7WBW - chains T and c of the 26 polymer chains in the assembly; structure by electron microscopy, 7.10 A resolution (low resolution: residue-level contacts below are approximate; hydrogen-bond / salt-bridge calls are withheld).

Chain T:
Molecule: 198-nt DNA strand
Sequence (198 nucleotides; each row starts with the number of its first residue; numbers below 1 keep their minus sign (DA-72 is residue -72)):
   -72 ATCAGAATCCCGGTGCCGAGGCCGCTCAATTGGTCGTAGACAGCTCTAGC
   -22 ACCGCTTAAACGCACGTACGCGCTGTCCCCCGCGTTTTAACCGCCAAGGG
    28 GATTACACCCAAGACACCAGGCACGAGACAGCAAAAAACAACGAAAACGG
    78 CCACCACCCAAACACACCAAACACAAGAGCTAATTGACTGACGTAAGC
Disordered / not traced: 82-125

Chain c:
Name: Histone H2A type 1-B/E
Source organism: Homo sapiens
UniProt: P04908 (H2A1B_HUMAN); residues 1-129 here correspond to UniProt positions 2-130 (UniProt number = residue number + 1)
Sequence (133 residues; each row starts with the number of its first residue; numbers below 1 keep their minus sign (Gly-3 is residue -3)):
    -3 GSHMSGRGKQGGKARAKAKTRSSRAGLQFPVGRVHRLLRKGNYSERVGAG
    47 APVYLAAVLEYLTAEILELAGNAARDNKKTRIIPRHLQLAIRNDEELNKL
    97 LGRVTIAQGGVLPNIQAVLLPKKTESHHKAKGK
Disordered / not traced: -3 to 15, 119-129
Construct notes: expression tag (-3 to 0)
Curated features (UniProtKB/Swiss-Prot):
  - modified residue: Ser1 (N-acetylserine), Arg3 (Citrulline), Lys5 (N6-(2-hydroxyisobutyryl)lysine), Lys9 (N6-(2-hydroxyisobutyryl)lysine), Lys13 (N6-(beta-hydroxybutyryl)lysine), Lys36 (N6-(2-hydroxyisobutyryl)lysine), Lys74 (N6-(2-hydroxyisobutyryl)lysine), Lys75 (N6-(2-hydroxyisobutyryl)lysine), Lys95 (N6-(2-hydroxyisobutyryl)lysine), Gln104 (N5-methylglutamine), Lys118 (N6-(2-hydroxyisobutyryl)lysine), Lys119 (N6-crotonyllysine), Thr120 (Phosphothreonine), Lys125 (N6-crotonyllysine)
  - cross-link (Glycyl lysine isopeptide (Lys-Gly)): Lys13 (interchain with G-Cter in ubiquitin), Lys15 (interchain with G-Cter in ubiquitin), Lys119 (interchain with G-Cter in ubiquitin)

How chain T and chain c interact:
Contacting residue pairs (14):
  DA-54(T) - Arg77(c)
  DA-45(T) - Arg32(c)
  DA-44(T) - Thr16(c)
  DA-44(T) - Gly28(c)
  DA-44(T) - Arg29(c)
  DA-44(T) - Arg32(c)
  DT-43(T) - Thr16(c)
  DT-43(T) - Arg17(c)
  DT-43(T) - Ser18(c)
  DT-43(T) - Gly28(c)
  DT-42(T) - Arg17(c)
  DT-42(T) - Arg20(c)
  DA-35(T) - Glu41(c)
  DA-35(T) - Arg42(c)
Interface residues without a listed pair, chain T (7 interface residues in all): DT-36
Interface residues without a listed pair, chain c (11 interface residues in all): Val27

Summary:
Chain T and chain c form an interface of 7 and 11 residues respectively.
Here chain T is a 198-nt DNA strand and chain c is Histone H2A type 1-B/E (Homo sapiens). Entry 7WBW (RNA
polymerase II elongation complex bound with Elf1 and Spt4/5, stalled at SHL(-3.5) of the nucleosome) was
determined by electron microscopy together with 7WBV, 7WBX and 8HE5 from the same study.
